Entry 4IUF (X-ray diffraction, 2.75 A resolution); this record covers chains A and B.

# Chain A
Molecule: TAR DNA-binding protein 43
From: Homo sapiens
Notes: fragment: RRM1 Domain
Reference sequence: Q13148 (TADBP_HUMAN); residues 103-179 here = UniProt positions 103-179
Sequence (77 residues; row label = number of the first residue in the row):
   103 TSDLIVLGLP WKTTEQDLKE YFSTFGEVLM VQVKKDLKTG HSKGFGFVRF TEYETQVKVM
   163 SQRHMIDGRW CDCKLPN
UniProt features mapped onto this chain:
  - natural variant: Asp169 (D169G: In ALS10)
  - mutagenesis: Leu106 to Cys175 (Completely abolishes RNA binding), Leu106 to Leu111 (Completely abolishes RNA binding), Phe147 to Phe149 (Highly reduces binding to RNA and DNA)
Reported in the primary citation:
  - binding site for the 9-nt DNA strand (chain B): Asp105, Ile107, Leu111, Trp113, Gln134, Gly146, Phe147, Phe149, Arg171, Lys176, Asn179
  - contacts within the chain: Thr115-Asp169 (hydrogen bond)
  - mutagenesis - D169G: unchanged binding to RNA
  - disease-associated variants - D169G (Tm 60.6 degC): increased stability
  - mutagenesis - D169G (Tm 60.6 degC): increased stability

# Chain B
Molecule: 9-nt DNA strand
Sequence (9 nucleotides; row label = number of the first residue in the row):
     1 GTTGXGCGT
Modified residues: XUA (2'-Se-methyl-2'-selenoadenosine 5'-(dihydrogen phosphate)) at position 5

# Interface between chain A and chain B
Pairs across the interface - 24 pairs, chain A then chain B:
  Asp105(A) - DG8(B)  hydrogen bond to the base
  Ile107(A) - DC7(B)  sugar contact
  Leu109(A) - DG6(B)  base contact
  Gly110(A) - DG4(B)  base contact
  Gly110(A) - DG6(B)  base contact
  Leu111(A) - DG4(B)  hydrogen bond to the base
  Pro112(A) - DG4(B)  base contact
  Trp113(A) - DT3(B)  stacking on the base
  Trp113(A) - DG4(B)  hydrogen bond to the base
  Met132(A) - DG8(B)  base contact
  Gln134(A) - DG8(B)  hydrogen bond to the base
  Lys136(A) - DG8(B)  hydrogen bond to the phosphate
  Lys136(A) - DT9(B)  salt bridge to the phosphate
  Lys145(A) - DT9(B)  salt bridge to the phosphate
  Gly146(A) - DG4(B)  hydrogen bond to the base
  Phe147(A) - DC7(B)  sugar contact
  Phe149(A) - DG8(B)  stacking on the base
  Arg171(A) - DG4(B)  hydrogen bond to the base
  Lys176(A) - XUA_5(B)  base contact
  Lys176(A) - DG6(B)  hydrogen bond to the base
  Lys176(A) - DC7(B)  base contact
  Pro178(A) - DC7(B)  base contact
  Pro178(A) - DG8(B)  base contact
  Asn179(A) - DC7(B)  hydrogen bond to the base
Other interface residues (no listed pair), chain A (19 interface residues in all): Leu177

# Overview
Chain A and chain B form an interface of 19 and 7 residues respectively; the contacts include 9 hydrogen
bonds, 2 salt bridges and 2 aromatic stacking contacts. Polar pairs include Asp105(A)-DG8(B), Leu111(A)-DG4(B)
and Trp113(A)-DG4(B). From the paper: a binding site for the 9-nt DNA strand (chain B) at Asp105(A), Ile107(A)
and Leu111(A) among others; D169G of chain A increases stability.
Here chain A is TAR DNA-binding protein 43 (Homo sapiens) and chain B is a 9-nt DNA strand. Entry 4IUF
(Crystal Structure of Human TDP-43 RRM1 Domain in Complex with a Single-stranded DNA) was determined by X-ray
diffraction.
